1Y8K - chains A and D of the 4 polymer chains in the assembly; structure by X-ray diffraction, 2.30 A resolution.

Chain A:
Molecule: Hemoglobin alpha chains
Source organism: Equus caballus
UniProtKB: P01958 (HBA_HORSE); numbering as in UniProt (aligned over 1-141)
Sequence (141 residues; row label = number of the first residue in the row):
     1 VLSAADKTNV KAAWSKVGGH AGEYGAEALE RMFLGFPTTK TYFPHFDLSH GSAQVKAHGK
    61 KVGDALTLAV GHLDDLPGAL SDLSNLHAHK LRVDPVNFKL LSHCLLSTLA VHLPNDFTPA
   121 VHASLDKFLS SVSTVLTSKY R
Construct notes: conflict D82 (Asn in P01958), N85 (Asp in P01958)
UniProt features mapped onto this chain:
  - natural variant: K61 (K61Q: In fast chain)
Ion coordination: heme Fe near H87 (its only coordinating residue here)
Ligand contacts: heme (HEM): M32, T39, Y42, F43, H45, F46, H58, K61, V62, A65, L66, L83, L86, H87, L91, V93, N97, F98, L101, V132, L136

Chain D:
Molecule: Hemoglobin beta chain
Source organism: Equus caballus
UniProtKB: P02062 (HBB_HORSE); residues 1-146 here = UniProt positions 1-146
Sequence (146 residues; each row starts with the number of its first residue):
     1 VQLSGEEKAA VLALWDKVNE EEVGGEALGR LLVVYPWTQR FFDSFGDLSN PGAVMGNPKV
    61 KAHGKKVLHS FGEGVHHLDN LKGTFAALSE LHCDKLHVDP ENFRLLGNVL VVVLARHFGK
   121 DFTPELQASY QKVVAGVANA LAHKYH
UniProt features mapped onto this chain:
  - binding site (heme b): H63, H92
  - modified residue: V1 (N-acetylvaline), S44 (Phosphoserine), K59 (N6-acetyllysine), K82 (N6-acetyllysine), C93 (S-nitrosocysteine), K144 (N6-acetyllysine)
Ion coordination: heme Fe near H92 (its only coordinating residue here)
Ligand contacts: heme (HEM): L31, T38, F41, F42, H63, K66, V67, S70, F71, F85, L88, L91, H92, L96, V98, N102, F103, L106, V137, L141

How chain A and chain D interact:
Pairs across the interface - 16 pairs, chain A then chain D:
  T38(A) - H97(D)  hydrogen bond (side chain-backbone)
  T41(A) - R40(D)
  T41(A) - H97(D)
  Y42(A) - R40(D)
  L91(A) - R40(D)  hydrogen bond (backbone-side chain)
  R92(A) - W37(D)
  R92(A) - Q39(D)
  R92(A) - R40(D)
  R92(A) - D43(D)  salt bridge
  V93(A) - W37(D)
  D94(A) - W37(D)
  D94(A) - D99(D)
  D94(A) - N102(D)  hydrogen bond
  P95(A) - W37(D)
  V96(A) - D99(D)
  K139(A) - P36(D)
Interface residues without a listed pair, chain D (10 interface residues in all): E101, Y145
Interface features reported in the paper:
  - residue pairs: T38(A)-H97(D), T41(A)-H97(D)

In short:
The chain A/chain D interface involves 10 residues from each chain, with 3 hydrogen bonds and 1 salt bridge.
Polar contacts include R92(A)-D43(D), T38(A)-H97(D) and L91(A)-R40(D). The paper describes contacts between
T38(A) and H97(D) and T41(A) and H97(D). Ligands of chain A: heme.
Chain A is Hemoglobin alpha chains and chain D is Hemoglobin beta chain, both from Equus caballus; the
structure, Horse methemoglobin low salt, PH 7.0 (88% relative humidity), was determined by X-ray diffraction,
deposited together with 1Y8H and 1Y8I.
